Entry 8HCC (X-ray diffraction, 2.00 A resolution); this record covers chains A and B.

[Chain A (and B)]
Molecule: Three-prime repair exonuclease 1
From: Mus musculus
Notes: EC 3.1.11.2; chain B of this document is another copy of the same molecule, construct and numbering; everything in this record applies to it too
UniProtKB: Q91XB0 (TREX1_MOUSE); residue numbers follow UniProt; this construct covers 1-242
Sequence (276 residues; numbered -33 to 242; the number before each row is that of its first residue; numbers below 1 keep their minus sign (Met-33 is residue -33)):
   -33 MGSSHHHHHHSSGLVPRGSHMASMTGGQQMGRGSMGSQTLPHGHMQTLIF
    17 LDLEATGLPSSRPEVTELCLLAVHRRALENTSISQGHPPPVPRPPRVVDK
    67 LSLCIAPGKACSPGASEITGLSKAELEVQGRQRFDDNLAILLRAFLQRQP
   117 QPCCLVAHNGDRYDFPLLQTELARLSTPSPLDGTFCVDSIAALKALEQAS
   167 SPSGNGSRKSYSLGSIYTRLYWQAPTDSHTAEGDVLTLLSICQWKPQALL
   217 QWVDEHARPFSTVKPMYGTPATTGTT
Unresolved in the structure: -33 to 3, 171-172, 235-242 (chain B: -33 to 4, 168-170, 235-242)
Differences from the reference sequence: initiating methionine (-33); expression tag (-32 to 0)
Metal / ion sites: Mg2+ site 1: Asp18, Glu20, Asp200 (together with adenosine monophosphate); Mg2+ site 2: Asp18 (together with adenosine monophosphate)
Small-molecule neighbours: adenosine monophosphate (AMP): Asp18, Leu19, Glu20, Ala21, Thr22, Gly23, Leu24, Ala81, Ile84, Thr85, Tyr129, His195, Asp200
What the authors report for this chain:
  - mutagenesis - L24A: decreased catalytic activity on RNA
  - mutagenesis - H195A: abolished catalytic activity on various DNA and RNA substrates
  - binding site for adenosine monophosphate: Ala21, Gly23, Leu24, Ile84, Tyr129

[Interface between chain A and chain B]
Residue-residue contacts - 74 pairs, chain A then chain B:
  Glu33(A) - Arg62(B)  salt bridge
  His40(A) - Val94(B)
  His40(A) - Gln95(B)
  Arg42(A) - Val94(B)  hydrogen bond (side chain-backbone)
  Ala43(A) - Gln95(B)
  Arg62(A) - Glu33(B)  salt bridge
  Arg62(A) - Thr85(B)  hydrogen bond (side chain-backbone)
  Arg62(A) - Gly86(B)
  Arg62(A) - Leu87(B)
  Arg62(A) - Thr196(B)
  Val63(A) - Cys70(B)  hydrophobic
  Val63(A) - Leu87(B)  hydrophobic
  Val63(A) - Gln95(B)
  Val64(A) - Ser68(B)
  Val64(A) - Cys70(B)
  Asp65(A) - Ser68(B)
  Asp65(A) - Leu69(B)
  Asp65(A) - Cys70(B)  hydrogen bond (side chain-backbone)
  Asp65(A) - Arg97(B)  salt bridge
  Lys66(A) - Lys66(B)
  Lys66(A) - Leu67(B)
  Lys66(A) - Ser68(B)  hydrogen bond (backbone-backbone)
  Lys66(A) - Glu198(B)  salt bridge
  Leu67(A) - Lys66(B)
  Ser68(A) - Val64(B)
  Ser68(A) - Asp65(B)
  Ser68(A) - Lys66(B)  hydrogen bond (backbone-backbone)
  Leu69(A) - Asp65(B)
  Leu69(A) - Phe111(B)  hydrophobic
  Cys70(A) - Val63(B)  hydrophobic
  Cys70(A) - Val64(B)
  Cys70(A) - Asp65(B)  hydrogen bond (backbone-side chain)
  Cys70(A) - Arg114(B)  hydrogen bond (backbone-side chain)
  Ile71(A) - Arg114(B)
  Thr85(A) - Arg62(B)  hydrogen bond (backbone-side chain)
  Gly86(A) - Arg62(B)
  Leu87(A) - Arg62(B)
  Glu91(A) - Asn46(B)
  Val94(A) - His40(B)
  Gln95(A) - His40(B)
  Gln95(A) - Ala43(B)
  Gly96(A) - Pro116(B)
  Arg97(A) - Val63(B)
  Arg97(A) - Asp65(B)  salt bridge
  Arg97(A) - Gln115(B)  hydrogen bond
  Arg97(A) - Pro116(B)
  Gln98(A) - Gln113(B)  hydrogen bond (side chain-backbone)
  Gln98(A) - Arg114(B)  hydrogen bond (backbone-side chain)
  Arg99(A) - Arg114(B)  hydrogen bond (backbone-side chain)
  Asp101(A) - Arg114(B)  salt bridge
  Asn103(A) - Ala110(B)  hydrogen bond (side chain-backbone)
  Asn103(A) - Gln113(B)
  Asn103(A) - Arg114(B)
  Leu104(A) - Arg114(B)
  Leu107(A) - Ala110(B)  hydrophobic
  Leu107(A) - Phe111(B)  hydrophobic
  Ala110(A) - Asn103(B)  hydrogen bond (backbone-side chain)
  Ala110(A) - Leu107(B)  hydrophobic
  Phe111(A) - Leu107(B)  hydrophobic
  Gln113(A) - Gln98(B)
  Gln113(A) - Asn103(B)  hydrogen bond
  Arg114(A) - Cys70(B)  hydrogen bond (side chain-backbone)
  Arg114(A) - Ile71(B)
  Arg114(A) - Gln98(B)  hydrogen bond (side chain-backbone)
  Arg114(A) - Arg99(B)  hydrogen bond (side chain-backbone)
  Arg114(A) - Asp101(B)  salt bridge
  Arg114(A) - Asn103(B)
  Arg114(A) - Leu104(B)
  Gln115(A) - Arg97(B)  hydrogen bond
  Pro116(A) - Gly96(B)
  Pro116(A) - Arg97(B)
  Thr196(A) - Arg62(B)
  Glu198(A) - Lys66(B)  salt bridge
  Glu198(A) - Glu198(B)
Other interface residues (no listed pair), chain A (39 interface residues in all): Leu92, Ile106, His195
Other interface residues (no listed pair), chain B (40 interface residues in all): Arg42, Glu91, Leu92, Ile106, His195

[Summary]
39 residues of chain A and 40 residues of chain B are in contact; the contacts include 19 hydrogen bonds and 8
salt bridges. Polar pairs include Glu33(A)-Arg62(B), Asp65(A)-Arg97(B) and Lys66(A)-Glu198(B). From the paper:
a binding site for adenosine monophosphate at Ala21(A), Gly23(A) and Leu24(A) among others; L24A of chain A
reduces catalytic activity on RNA.
Both chains are Three-prime repair exonuclease 1 (Mus musculus). Entry 8HCC (Crystal structure of mTREX1-RNA
product complex (AMP)) was determined by X-ray diffraction, deposited together with 8HCD, 8HCF, 8HCG and 8HCH.
